PDB entry 5QYH | X-ray diffraction, 1.47 A resolution | chains A and B

Chain A:
Name: Pre-mRNA-splicing factor 8
Organism: Saccharomyces cerevisiae (strain ATCC 204508 / S288c)
Notes: fragment: yPrp8 RNaseH
Reference sequence: P33334 (PRP8_YEAST); residues 1836-2090 here = UniProt positions 1836-2090
Sequence (258 residues; each row starts with the number of its first residue):
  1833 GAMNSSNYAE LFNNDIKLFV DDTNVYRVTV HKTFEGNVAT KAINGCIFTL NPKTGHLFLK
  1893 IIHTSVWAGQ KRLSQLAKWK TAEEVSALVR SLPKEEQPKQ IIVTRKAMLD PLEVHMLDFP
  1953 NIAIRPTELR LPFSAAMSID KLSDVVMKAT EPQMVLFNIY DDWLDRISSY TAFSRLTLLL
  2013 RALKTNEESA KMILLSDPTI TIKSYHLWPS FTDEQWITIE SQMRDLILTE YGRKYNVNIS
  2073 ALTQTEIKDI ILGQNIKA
Not modelled in the structure: 2087-2090
Construct notes: expression tag (1833-1835)
Small-molecule neighbours:
  - r-1,2-propanediol (PGR), molecule 1: Asn1845, Asn1846, Asp1847, Ile1848, Asn1883, Lys1885, Thr1886
  - r-1,2-propanediol (PGR), molecule 2: Glu1945, Ile1954, Ala1955, Ile1956
  - r-1,2-propanediol (PGR), molecule 3: Ser1970, Ile1971, Asp1972, Leu2015, Lys2023, Leu2026, Leu2027, Ile2034, Leu2039, Trp2040, Pro2041
  - N-(4-methoxyphenyl)acetamide (T9V): His1888, Leu1889, Phe1890, Leu1924, Glu1928, Leu1988, Phe1989, Asn1990

Chain B:
Name: A1 cistron-splicing factor AAR2
Organism: Saccharomyces cerevisiae (strain ATCC 204508 / S288c)
Notes: fragment: GAMA - Aar2(1-152) - SSSSS - Aar2(171-317); engineered mutation(s): L153_D170delinsSSSSS
Reference sequence: P32357 (AAR2_YEAST); residue numbers follow UniProt; this construct covers 1-152, 171-317
Sequence (308 residues; numbered -3 to 317; 13 numbers in that range are skipped by the numbering (no residue carries them; nothing is unmodelled there); the number before each row is that of its first residue; numbers below 1 keep their minus sign (Gly-3 is residue -3)):
    -3 GAMAMNTVPF TSAPIEVTIG IDQYSFNVKE NQPFHGIKDI PIGHVHVIHF QHADNSSMRY
    57 GYWFDCRMGN FYIQYDPKDG LYKMMEERDG AKFENIVHNF KERQMMVSYP KIDEDDTWYN
   117 LTEFVQMDKI RKIVRKDENQ FSYVDSSMTT VQENEL
   166 SSSSSDPAHS LNYTVINFKS REAIRPGHEM EDFLDKSYYL NTVMLQGIFK NSSNYFGELQ
   226 FAFLNAMFFG NYGSSLQWHA MIELICSSAT VPKHMLDKLD EILYYQIKTL PEQYSDILLN
   286 ERVWNICLYS SFQKNSLHNT EKIMENKYPE LL
Not modelled in the structure: -3 to 0, 166-169
Construct notes: expression tag (-3 to 0); linker (166-170)
Curated features (UniProtKB/Swiss-Prot):
  - region: Leu261 to Ile282 (Leucine-zipper)
  - modified residue: Ser253 (Phosphoserine), Thr274 (Phosphothreonine)

Interface between chain A and chain B:
Pairs across the interface (17; chain A residue first):
  Gln1907(A) - Met195(B)
  Gln1907(A) - Leu199(B)
  Leu1908(A) - Met195(B)  hydrophobic
  Trp1911(A) - Glu194(B)
  Trp1911(A) - Met195(B)
  Trp1911(A) - Phe198(B)  hydrophobic
  Asp1942(A) - Lys184(B)  salt bridge
  Asp1942(A) - Phe198(B)
  Glu1945(A) - Lys184(B)  salt bridge
  Val1946(A) - Ile189(B)  hydrophobic
  Val1946(A) - Glu194(B)
  Val1946(A) - Phe198(B)  hydrophobic
  His1947(A) - Glu194(B)  salt bridge
  Leu1949(A) - Lys184(B)
  Leu1949(A) - Ser185(B)
  Leu1949(A) - Ile189(B)  hydrophobic
  Asp1950(A) - Arg186(B)  salt bridge

Overview:
Chain A and chain B form an interface of 9 and 8 residues respectively; the contacts include 4 salt bridges.
Polar contacts include Asp1942(A)-Lys184(B), Glu1945(A)-Lys184(B) and His1947(A)-Glu194(B). Ligands of chain
A: N-(4-methoxyphenyl)acetamide and 3 copies of r-1,2-propanediol.
Here chain A is Pre-mRNA-splicing factor 8 and chain B is A1 cistron-splicing factor AAR2, both from
Saccharomyces cerevisiae (strain ATCC 204508 / S288c). Entry 5QYH (PanDDA analysis group deposition --
Aar2/RNaseH in complex with fragment F2X-Entry G04a) was determined by X-ray diffraction, deposited together
with 5QY1, 5QY2, 5QY3, 5QY4, 5QY5, 5QY6 and 128 further entries.
